Entry 6ZD0 (electron microscopy, 4.60 A resolution (low resolution: residue-level contacts below are approximate; hydrogen-bond / salt-bridge calls are withheld)); this record covers chains A and E of the 6 polymer chains in the assembly.

# Chain A (and E)
Name: Thiol-activated cytolysin
Organism: Streptococcus intermedius
Notes: chain E of this document is another copy of the same molecule, construct and numbering; everything in this record applies to it too
UniProt: Q9LCB8 (Q9LCB8_STRIT); residues 34-532 here = UniProt positions 34-532
Sequence (535 residues; each row starts with the number of its first residue; numbers below 1 keep their minus sign (Met-2 is residue -2)):
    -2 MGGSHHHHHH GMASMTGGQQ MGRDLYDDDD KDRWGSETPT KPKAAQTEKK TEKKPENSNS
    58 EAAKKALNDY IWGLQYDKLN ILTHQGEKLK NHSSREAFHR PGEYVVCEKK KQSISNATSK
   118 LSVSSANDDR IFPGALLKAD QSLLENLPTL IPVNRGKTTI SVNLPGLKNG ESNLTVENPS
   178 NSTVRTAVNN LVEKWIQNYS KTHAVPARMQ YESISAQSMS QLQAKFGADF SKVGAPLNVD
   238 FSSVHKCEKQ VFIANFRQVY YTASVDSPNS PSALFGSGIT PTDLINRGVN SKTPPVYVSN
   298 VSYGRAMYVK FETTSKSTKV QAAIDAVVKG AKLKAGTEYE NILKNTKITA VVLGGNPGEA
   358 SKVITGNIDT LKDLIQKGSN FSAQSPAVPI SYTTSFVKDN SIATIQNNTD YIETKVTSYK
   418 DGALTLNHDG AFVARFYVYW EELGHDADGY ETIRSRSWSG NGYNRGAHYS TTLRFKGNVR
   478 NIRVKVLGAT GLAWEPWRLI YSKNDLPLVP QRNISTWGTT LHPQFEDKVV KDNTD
Unresolved in the structure: -2 to 55, 327-334, 351-355, 529-532
Differences from the reference sequence: initiating methionine (-2); expression tag (-1 to 33); engineered mutation Cys104 (Ile in Q9LCB8), Cys244 (Gly in Q9LCB8)
What the authors report for this chain:
  - conformationally variable residues (helix shift): Leu340

# Interface between chain A and chain E
Residue-residue contacts (11; chain A residue first):
  Pro98(A) - Asp502(E)
  Gly99(A) - Asp502(E)
  Leu147(A) - Asn397(E)
  Pro149(A) - Pro265(E)
  Pro149(A) - Asn266(E)
  Ser179(A) - Ser158(E)
  Thr183(A) - Asn166(E)
  Val349(A) - Met206(E)
  Gln381(A) - Ala201(E)
  Ser467(A) - Leu518(E)
  Thr469(A) - Ile497(E)
Interface residues without a listed pair, chain A (23 interface residues in all): Pro145, Ile148, Asn187, Pro233, Ala347, Val348, Leu350, Val360, Ser382, Pro383, Ala384, Tyr466, Arg471
Interface residues without a listed pair, chain E (22 interface residues in all): Pro162, Asn170, Pro203, Ala204, Arg205, Tyr208, Ser264, Ile399, Ser499, Leu503, His519, Pro520

# Overview
23 residues of chain A face 22 of chain E across their interface. From the paper: conformational variability
at Leu340(A).
Both chains are Thiol-activated cytolysin (Streptococcus intermedius). Entry 6ZD0 (Disulfide-locked early
prepore intermedilysin-CD59) was determined by electron microscopy.
